Entry 3HAY (X-ray diffraction, 4.99 A resolution (low resolution: residue-level contacts below are approximate; hydrogen-bond / salt-bridge calls are withheld)); this record covers chains A and E of the 6 polymer chains in the assembly.

[Chain A]
Molecule: Probable tRNA pseudouridine synthase B
Source organism: Pyrococcus furiosus
Notes: EC 5.4.99.-
Reference sequence: Q7LWY0 (TRUB_PYRFU); residues 4-343 here correspond to UniProt positions 1-340 (UniProt number = residue number - 3)
Amino-acid sequence (346 residues; row label = number of the first residue in the row):
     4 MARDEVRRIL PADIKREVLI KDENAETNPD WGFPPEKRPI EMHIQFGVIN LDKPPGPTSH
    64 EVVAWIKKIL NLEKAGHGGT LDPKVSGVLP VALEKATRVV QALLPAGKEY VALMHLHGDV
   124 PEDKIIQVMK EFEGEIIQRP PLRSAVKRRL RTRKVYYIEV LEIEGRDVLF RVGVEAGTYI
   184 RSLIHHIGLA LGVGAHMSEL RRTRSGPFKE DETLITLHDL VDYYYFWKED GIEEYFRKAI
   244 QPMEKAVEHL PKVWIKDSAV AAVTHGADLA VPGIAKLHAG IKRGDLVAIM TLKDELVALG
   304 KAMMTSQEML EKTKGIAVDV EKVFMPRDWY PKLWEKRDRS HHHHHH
Not modelled in the structure: 4-10, 338-349
Sequence notes: expression tag (344-349)
Curated features (UniProtKB/Swiss-Prot):
  - active site: Asp85 (Nucleophile)
Reported in the primary citation:
  - mutagenesis - R142Q, R152Q: unchanged catalytic activity with the 14-nt RNA strand
  - mutagenesis - R154Q: abolished catalytic activity with the 14-nt RNA strand
  - mutagenesis - Q141N, L145G, R151Q, L153G, R156Q: decreased catalytic activity with the 14-nt RNA strand

[Chain E]
Molecule: H/aca RNA
Sequence (71 nucleotides; each row starts with the number of its first residue; numbers below 1 keep their minus sign (G-7 is residue -7)):
    -7 GGCUGCCUGG GUCCGCCUUG AGUGCCCGGG UGAGAAGCAU GAUCCCGGGU AAUUAUGGCG
    53 GACCCACAGA U
Not modelled in the structure: 62-63

[Chain A / chain E interface]
Contacting residue pairs - 60 pairs, chain A then chain E:
  Gly59(A) with C18(E)
  His63(A) with A43(E)
  Glu64(A) with G41(E); U42(E)
  Val66(A) with A43(E)
  Lys70(A) with A44(E)
  Lys77(A) with U45(E)
  Ala78(A) with A43(E); A44(E)
  His80(A) with A43(E)
  Thr100(A) with A44(E); U45(E)
  Arg101(A) with C5(E); C6(E); U45(E); U46(E)
  Val103(A) with A44(E); U45(E)
  Gln104(A) with U45(E); U46(E)
  Lys259(A) with G61(E)
  Ser261(A) with A60(E); G61(E)
  Ala262(A) with A60(E)
  Ala265(A) with A58(E); A60(E)
  His268(A) with G3(E); C55(E); C56(E); A58(E)
  Gly269(A) with G3(E); U4(E)
  Ala270(A) with A58(E); A60(E)
  Asp271(A) with A60(E)
  Leu272(A) with A60(E)
  Ala273(A) with C59(E); A60(E)
  Pro275(A) with C59(E); A60(E); G61(E)
  Gly276(A) with A60(E)
  Gly318(A) with C59(E)
  Ile319(A) with C59(E)
  Val323(A) with U4(E)
  Glu324(A) with U4(E); C5(E)
  Lys325(A) with C5(E); U46(E); A47(E)
  Val326(A) with U4(E); C5(E)
  Arg330(A) with U4(E); C5(E); C55(E)
  Trp337(A) with C56(E); C57(E); A58(E); C59(E); A60(E)
Other interface residues (no listed pair), chain A (43 interface residues in all): Pro60, Ala67, Trp68, Gly79, Leu107, Arg146, Val266, Thr267, Lys317, Lys335, Leu336
Other interface residues (no listed pair), chain E (22 interface residues in all): G7, G16, C19

[Summary]
43 residues of chain A face 22 of chain E across their interface. From the paper: Q141N, L145G and R151Q of
chain A, among others, reduce catalytic activity with the 14-nt RNA strand; R154Q of chain A abolishes
catalytic activity with the 14-nt RNA strand; 8 substitutions were tested in all.
Chain A is Probable tRNA pseudouridine synthase B (Pyrococcus furiosus) and chain E is H/aca RNA; the
structure, Crystal structure of a substrate-bound full H/ACA RNP from Pyrococcus furiosus, was determined by
X-ray diffraction (same publication as 3HAX).
